Entry 7LIV (electron microscopy, 3.60 A resolution); this record covers chains p and r of the 12 polymer chains in the assembly.

[Chain p]
Molecule: Triplex capsid protein 1
Organism: Human cytomegalovirus (strain AD169)
UniProt: P16783 (TRX1_HCMVA); numbering as in UniProt (aligned over 1-290)
Chain sequence (290 residues; numbered 1 to 290; the number before each row is that of its first residue):
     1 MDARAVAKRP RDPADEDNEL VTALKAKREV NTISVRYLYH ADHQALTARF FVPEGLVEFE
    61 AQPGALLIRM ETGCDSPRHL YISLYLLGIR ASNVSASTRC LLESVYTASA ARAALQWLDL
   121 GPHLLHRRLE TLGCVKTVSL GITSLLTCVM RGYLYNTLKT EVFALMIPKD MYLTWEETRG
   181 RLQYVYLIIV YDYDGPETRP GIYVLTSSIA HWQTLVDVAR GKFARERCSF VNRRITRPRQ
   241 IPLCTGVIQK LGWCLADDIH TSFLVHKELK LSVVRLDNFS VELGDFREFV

[Chain r]
Molecule: Triplex capsid protein 2
Organism: Human cytomegalovirus (strain AD169)
UniProt: P16728 (TRX2_HCMVA); residue numbers follow UniProt; this construct covers 1-306
Chain sequence (306 residues; row label = number of the first residue in the row):
     1 MAAMEANIFC TFDHKLSIAD VGKLTKLVAA VVPIPQRLHL IKHYQLGLHQ FVDHTRGYVR
    61 LRGLLRNMTL TLMRRVEGNQ ILLHVPTHGL LYTVLNTGPV TWEKGDALCV LPPLFHGPLA
   121 RENLLTLGQW ELVLPWIVPM PLALEINQRL LIMGLFSLDR SYEEVKAAVQ QLQTITFRDA
   181 TFTIPDPVID QHLLIDMKTA CLSMSMVANL ASELTMTYVR KLALEDSSML LVKCQELLMR
   241 LDRERSVGEP RTPARPQHVS PDDEIARLSA LFVMLRQLDD LIREQVVFTV CDVSPDNKSA
   301 TCIFKG
Disordered / not traced: 1-2

[Chain p / chain r interface]
Contacting residue pairs (25; chain p residue first):
  Leu46(p) with Gly89(r); Leu91(r), hydrophobic
  Arg49(p) with Lys104(r), hydrogen bond (backbone-side chain)
  Arg69(p) with Lys104(r), hydrogen bond (side chain-backbone); Gly105(r), hydrogen bond (side chain-backbone); Asp106(r), salt bridge
  Arg78(p) with Arg178(r), hydrogen bond (side chain-backbone); Asp179(r), salt bridge
  His79(p) with Glu103(r); Arg178(r), hydrogen bond
  Arg127(p) with Leu144(r)
  Glu130(p) with Gly105(r)
  Leu132(p) with Gly105(r)
  Met150(p) with Cys291(r), hydrophobic
  Arg151(p) with His88(r); Ile303(r); Lys305(r)
  Arg227(p) with Leu230(r)
  Cys228(p) with Lys233(r), hydrogen bond
  Arg234(p) with Leu237(r)
  Ile235(p) with Lys233(r); Glu236(r); Leu237(r)
  Pro238(p) with Asp242(r)
  Leu283(p) with Lys305(r)
Interface residues without a listed pair, chain p (22 interface residues in all): Ala48, Phe50, Gly73, Tyr81, Val231, Arg239

[Overview]
22 residues of chain p face 18 of chain r across their interface, with 6 hydrogen bonds and 2 salt bridges.
Among the polar pairs are Arg69(p)-Asp106(r), Arg78(p)-Asp179(r) and Arg49(p)-Lys104(r).
Chain p is Triplex capsid protein 1 and chain r is Triplex capsid protein 2, both from Human cytomegalovirus
(strain AD169); the structure, Structure of human transfer RNA visualized in the cytomegalovirus, a DNA virus,
was determined by electron microscopy (same publication as 7LJ3).
